PDB entry 5MG5 | X-ray diffraction, 3.44 A resolution | chains K and L of the 12 polymer chains in the assembly

Chain K:
Molecule: 2,4-diacetylphloroglucinol biosynthesis protein
From: Pseudomonas protegens
UniProt: A0A1Z3SPP2 (A0A1Z3SPP2_9PSED); residues 1-146 here = UniProt positions 1-146
Amino-acid sequence (146 residues; each row starts with the number of its first residue):
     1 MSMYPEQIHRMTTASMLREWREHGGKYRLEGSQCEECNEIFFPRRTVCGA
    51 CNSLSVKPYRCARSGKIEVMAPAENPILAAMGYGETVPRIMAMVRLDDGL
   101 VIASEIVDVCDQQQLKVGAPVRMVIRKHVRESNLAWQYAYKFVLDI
Unresolved in the structure: 1
Bound ions: Zn2+: C34, C37, C48, C51

Chain L:
Molecule: 2,4-diacetylphloroglucinol biosynthesis protein PhlC
From: Pseudomonas fluorescens (strain ATCC BAA-477 / NRRL B-23932 / Pf-5)
UniProt: Q4K420 (Q4K420_PSEF5); residues 1-398 here = UniProt positions 1-398
Amino-acid sequence (398 residues; row label = number of the first residue in the row):
     1 MCARRVAIVSAAYTPKPGSSRVRQTFKEMIVESAYKALKDAKMHPREIQA
    51 VAYGYHGEGISEYGGLGPTISDALGISPAPTFMSTANCTSSSVSFQMGHQ
   101 MVASGEYDIVLCGGFEKMTDHFNYAEYIGSSTECEYDYFLGISHTDAFAL
   151 ATAEYFQKFGYAGREADVLATFGRQMRIYAQNTPTATRYGQPIPSLEVLK
   201 NSEACGSMLAWGEASGCAILVAEHLAHKYTDKPVFVRGCAYTGVSHYFGT
   251 RFHNPTLHHPGLPKDVGMAVSANSIACAEIAYKKAGITAKDIDVAQVYDL
   301 LGAGLIQMESMGICGKGQAGDFVLEGGIALDGQLPLNTDGGNIGRGHASG
   351 CDGILHITELFRQLRGESDNQVKGARIGVSQNLGGYAAHNSVIVLSND
Unresolved in the structure: 1-2
Modified residues: C88 (S-acetyl-cysteine; SCY)
Residues lining bound ligands: benzene-1,3,5-triol (13X): H56, N87, C88, Y124, I128, H144, W211, Y298, L300, H347, S349
Reported in the primary citation:
  - catalytic residues: C88, G385
  - binding site for benzene-1,3,5-triol: H56, Y124, F148, L300, H347
  - catalytic residues: H56, Y298, H347, D352 (proposed by the authors, not directly observed)
  - mutagenesis - H56A, H56S, C88A, C88S: abolished catalytic activity
  - mutagenesis - N87A, H144A, H144S, Y298A, Y298F, Y298V, H347F, S349A, D352V: decreased catalytic activity
  - mutagenesis - W211F: unchanged catalytic activity
  - post-translational modification sites: C88

How chain K and chain L interact:
Pairs across the interface (65; chain K residue first):
  H9(K) with E62(L), salt bridge
  M11(K) with E62(L)
  R18(K) with E135(L); F139(L)
  E19(K) with E135(L)
  E22(K) with Y136(L), hydrogen bond
  G25(K) with Y136(L)
  K26(K) with E135(L), salt bridge; L140(L)
  E39(K) with H253(L), salt bridge; P255(L)
  I40(K) with H253(L)
  F41(K) with P255(L), hydrophobic
  F42(K) with Y136(L), hydrophobic; Y247(L); T250(L)
  P43(K) with Y136(L); Y247(L)
  R45(K) with T256(L)
  G49(K) with P255(L); T256(L); H258(L)
  A50(K) with P255(L); H258(L), hydrogen bond (backbone-side chain)
  E68(K) with Q157(L), hydrogen bond (backbone-side chain)
  V69(K) with L150(L); A153(L), hydrophobic; E154(L)
  M70(K) with L150(L), hydrophobic
  A71(K) with A149(L), hydrophobic; L150(L)
  A73(K) with D146(L)
  N75(K) with E203(L)
  I77(K) with A125(L)
  L78(K) with T145(L)
  A80(K) with E126(L)
  M81(K) with E126(L), hydrogen bond (backbone-side chain)
  Y83(K) with F139(L), hydrogen bond (side chain-backbone); L140(L), hydrogen bond (side chain-backbone); G141(L)
  R89(K) with L140(L), hydrogen bond (side chain-backbone); G141(L), hydrogen bond (side chain-backbone)
  M91(K) with G141(L); D146(L)
  M93(K) with L150(L), hydrophobic; F248(L); G249(L); F252(L), hydrophobic
  R95(K) with F252(L)
  L100(K) with H253(L)
  V101(K) with Y247(L); G249(L); F252(L), hydrophobic
  I102(K) with Y247(L)
  A103(K) with Y247(L), hydrogen bond (backbone-side chain)
  S104(K) with I142(L)
  V117(K) with Q157(L)
  H128(K) with L140(L), hydrogen bond (side chain-backbone)
  V129(K) with F139(L)
  Q137(K) with F139(L), hydrogen bond (side chain-backbone); L140(L)
  A139(K) with L140(L), hydrophobic
  Y140(K) with Y136(L); L140(L); Y247(L)
Other interface residues (no listed pair), chain K (44 interface residues in all): R44, A79, A92
Other interface residues (no listed pair), chain L (31 interface residues in all): E58, G59, N123, E133, W211

Summary:
The interface between chain K and chain L involves 44 residues on one side and 31 on the other, with 11
hydrogen bonds and 3 salt bridges. Among the polar pairs are H9(K)-E62(L), K26(K)-E135(L) and E39(K)-H253(L).
From the paper: catalytic residues C88(L), G385(L) and H56(L) among others; N87A, H144A and H144S of chain L,
among others, reduce catalytic activity; 14 substitutions were tested in all.
Chain K is 2,4-diacetylphloroglucinol biosynthesis protein (Pseudomonas protegens) and chain L is
2,4-diacetylphloroglucinol biosynthesis protein PhlC (Pseudomonas fluorescens (strain ATCC BAA-477 / NRRL
B-23932 / Pf-5)); the structure, A multi-component acyltransferase PhlABC from Pseudomonas protegens soaked
with the monoacetylphloroglucinol (MAPG), was determined by X-ray diffraction (same publication as 5M3K).
